Entry 3R69 (X-ray diffraction, 1.50 A resolution); this record covers chain A.

# Chain A
Molecule: Na(+)/H(+) exchange regulatory cofactor NHE-RF3, Scavenger receptor class B member 1
Organism: Mus musculus
Notes: fragment: PDZ3 , SR-BI C-terminus
Reference sequence: chimeric construct of Q9JIL4, Q61009: residues 241-322 from Q9JIL4 (NHRF3_MOUSE) positions 241-322 (same numbers); residues 323-327 from Q61009 positions 505-509 (UniProt number = residue number + 182)
Chain sequence (89 residues; row label = number of the first residue in the row):
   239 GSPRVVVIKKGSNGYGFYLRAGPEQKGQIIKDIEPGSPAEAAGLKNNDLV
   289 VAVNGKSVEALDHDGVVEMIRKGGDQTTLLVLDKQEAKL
Disordered / not traced: 239, 262-264
Construct notes: expression tag (239-240)
Curated features (UniProtKB/Swiss-Prot):
  - modified residue: Ser250 (Phosphoserine)
Reported in the primary citation:
  - mutagenesis - Y253A: abolished binding to another copy of this molecule
  - interface residues: Tyr253, Gly254, Phe255, Leu257, Gln266, His301, Val305, Ile308, Arg309
  - contacts within the chain: Tyr253-Ile308 (water-mediated contact), Tyr253-Gly312 (water-mediated contact)
  - conformationally variable residues: Phe255 to Tyr256, Leu282 to Asn285, Val296 to His301

# Summary
The paper reports that Y253A abolishes binding to another copy of this molecule; interface residues Tyr253,
Gly254 and Phe255 among others.
Chain A is Na(+)/H(+) exchange regulatory cofactor NHE-RF3, Scavenger receptor class B member 1 (Mus
musculus); the structure, Molecular analysis of the interaction of the HDL-receptor SR-BI with the PDZ3 domain
of its adaptor ..., was determined by X-ray diffraction, deposited together with 3R68.
